PDB entry 8Q85 | electron microscopy, 3.97 A resolution | chains W and a of the 12 polymer chains in the assembly

[Chain W]
Protein: DASH complex subunit DAD2
Organism: Saccharomyces cerevisiae
UniProtKB: P36162 (DAD2_YEAST); residue numbers follow UniProt; this construct covers 1-133
Amino-acid sequence (133 residues; each row starts with the number of its first residue):
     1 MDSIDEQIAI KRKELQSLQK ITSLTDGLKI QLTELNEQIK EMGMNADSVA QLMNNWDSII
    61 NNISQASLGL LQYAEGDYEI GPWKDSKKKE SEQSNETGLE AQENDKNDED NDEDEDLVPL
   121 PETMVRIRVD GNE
Not modelled in the structure: 88-114
Curated features (UniProtKB/Swiss-Prot):
  - modified residue: M1 (N-acetylmethionine)

[Chain a]
Protein: DASH complex subunit SPC34
Organism: Saccharomyces cerevisiae
UniProtKB: P36131 (SPC34_YEAST); residue numbers follow UniProt; this construct covers 1-295
Amino-acid sequence (295 residues; each row starts with the number of its first residue):
     1 MGESLDRCID DINRAVDSMS TLYFKPPGIF HNAILQGASN KASIRKDITR LIKDCNHDEA
    61 YLLFKVNPEK QSVSRRDGKE GVFDYVIKRD TDMKRNRRLG RPGEKPIIHV PKEVYLNKDR
   121 LDLNNKRRRT ATTSGGGLNG FIFDTDLIGS SVISNSSSGT FKALSAVFKD DPQIQRLLYA
   181 LENGSVLMEE ESNNQRRKTI FVEDFPTDLI LKVMAEVTDL WPLTEFKQDY DQLYHNYEQL
   241 SSKLRFIKKE VLLQDDRLKT MSQYHPSSSH DVAKIIRKEK DEIRRLEMEI ANLQE
Not modelled in the structure: 1-2, 126-154, 266-295
Curated features (UniProtKB/Swiss-Prot):
  - modified residue: T199 (Phosphothreonine)
Reported in the primary citation:
  - post-translational modification sites: T199 (citing earlier work)

[Interface between chain W and chain a]
Pairs across the interface - 44 pairs, chain W then chain a:
  D57(W) - D90(a)
  D57(W) - K94(a)  salt bridge
  I60(W) - I108(a)
  N61(W) - I87(a)
  N61(W) - D90(a)
  I63(W) - I108(a)  hydrophobic
  S64(W) - V86(a)
  S64(W) - H109(a)
  S64(W) - P111(a)
  S67(W) - V110(a)
  L68(W) - P111(a)
  L68(W) - Y115(a)  hydrophobic
  L71(W) - R120(a)
  Q72(W) - Y115(a)
  E75(W) - Y23(a)  hydrogen bond
  Y78(W) - P26(a)  hydrophobic
  Y78(W) - P27(a)
  Y78(W) - G28(a)
  Y78(W) - I29(a)
  W83(W) - F24(a)
  W83(W) - K25(a)
  W83(W) - P26(a)
  W83(W) - P27(a)
  V118(W) - N32(a)
  P119(W) - I29(a)
  P119(W) - N32(a)
  L120(W) - I29(a)
  L120(W) - R50(a)
  P121(W) - I29(a)
  P121(W) - A33(a)
  P121(W) - L51(a)
  M124(W) - L51(a)  hydrogen bond (backbone-backbone)
  M124(W) - I52(a)
  M124(W) - K53(a)  hydrogen bond (backbone-backbone)
  V125(W) - K53(a)
  V125(W) - C55(a)  hydrophobic
  R126(W) - K53(a)  hydrogen bond (backbone-backbone)
  R126(W) - D54(a)  salt bridge
  R126(W) - C55(a)  hydrogen bond (backbone-backbone)
  I127(W) - A60(a)  hydrophobic
  V129(W) - Q71(a)
  V129(W) - V73(a)  hydrophobic
  E133(W) - H57(a)  salt bridge
  E133(W) - Y61(a)
Also at the interface, not in a pair above, chain W (28 interface residues in all): Q65, L70, Y73, I80, T123, R128
Also at the interface, not in a pair above, chain a (38 interface residues in all): F30, D47, F64, V66, P68, V82, F83, K112

[Overview]
28 residues of chain W and 38 residues of chain a are in contact; the contacts include 5 hydrogen bonds and 3
salt bridges. Among the polar pairs are D57(W)-K94(a), R126(W)-D54(a) and E133(W)-H57(a). From the paper: a
modification site at T199(a).
Chain W is DASH complex subunit DAD2 and chain a is DASH complex subunit SPC34, both from Saccharomyces
cerevisiae; the structure, Outer kinetochore Dam1 protomer monomer Ndc80-Nuf2 coiled-coil complex, was
determined by electron microscopy (same publication as 8Q84).
